Entry 8FQC (electron microscopy, 3.20 A resolution); this record covers chains E1 and I1 of the 38 polymer chains in the assembly.

[Chain E1]
Name: Tail-tube, gp21
Organism: Agrobacterium phage Milano
UniProtKB: A0A482MHE7 (A0A482MHE7_9CAUD); numbering as in UniProt (aligned over 1-136)
Amino-acid sequence (136 residues; numbered 1 to 136; the number before each row is that of its first residue):
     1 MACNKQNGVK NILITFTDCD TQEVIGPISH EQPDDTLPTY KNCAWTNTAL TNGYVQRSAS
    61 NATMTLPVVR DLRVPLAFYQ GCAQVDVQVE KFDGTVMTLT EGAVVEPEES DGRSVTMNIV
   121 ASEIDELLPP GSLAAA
Disordered / not traced: 1-2, 134-136

[Chain I1]
Name: Tail sheath protein, gp20
Organism: Agrobacterium phage Milano
UniProtKB: A0A482MFS8 (A0A482MFS8_9CAUD); numbering as in UniProt (aligned over 1-503)
Amino-acid sequence (503 residues; row label = number of the first residue in the row):
     1 MAQDALSDGF VRLCIDPSLN FFGEGCKILV EGQMTDDGSA TPDAVTCVTS ELDIIERFGQ
    61 GSVLTESLRK VFCTCKSGVS VYALPREDAA AGVKAVYTLT IAGPATTDGR VQLYMGEAEY
   121 AVDIGVDAGD TATDIAAAIV AAISPDFPYA ATAAAGVITL TARNAGTIGN HLSVIYTNLG
   181 SCTSVTPEGV TVTFAQTTAG SVNPTPNDYA TVVNECCFAV YVLSSDDTDW QENLRDWIRS
   241 AWDCSKPQCF GHGYVFNKGT LGQVLADGDN SAELSRLALP TTYPVLPYLT NAAYGALSAC
   301 STCNNPELNI QGQTFGLLSC INMPESCTPG WTFGEVTQLQ ANGFVVSGPS TTSGQGNYTS
   361 PYIYNDVTNY LRDEKNRPNA TFRDASSRRL AAATGVALAE FLQQFNGLAV FTKNTNIRTG
   421 IIGTNPRLML GKIRKWAQDN VGTLFSEFDN INEDIQLLTD FEVQPKCVGQ PGIFHLNMRY
   481 RPPVRGARIN VNMAPALFDN CDR
Disordered / not traced: 1-3, 502-503
Cystine bridges: Cys26-Cys303, Cys73-Cys320, Cys75-Cys300, Cys217-Cys249

[How chain E1 and chain I1 interact]
Contacting residue pairs (36):
  Lys10(E1) with Thr415(I1); Asn416(I1)
  Asn11(E1) with Thr415(I1), hydrogen bond (side chain-backbone); Asn416(I1); Ile417(I1); Asn425(I1)
  Leu13(E1) with Gly423(I1); Thr424(I1); Leu428(I1), hydrophobic
  Gly26(E1) with Ile422(I1)
  Pro27(E1) with Ile421(I1); Ile422(I1); Gly423(I1)
  Ile28(E1) with Gly420(I1); Ile421(I1)
  Ser29(E1) with Ile417(I1), hydrogen bond (side chain-backbone); Arg418(I1), hydrogen bond (side chain-backbone); Ile421(I1), hydrogen bond (backbone-backbone)
  Glu31(E1) with Thr419(I1)
  Arg73(E1) with Gly420(I1), hydrogen bond (side chain-backbone)
  Gln88(E1) with Leu428(I1), hydrogen bond (side chain-backbone); Lys432(I1)
  Glu90(E1) with Asn425(I1), hydrogen bond; Arg427(I1); Leu428(I1)
  Gly94(E1) with Arg427(I1), hydrogen bond (backbone-side chain)
  Thr98(E1) with Gly431(I1); Lys435(I1)
  Thr100(E1) with Lys435(I1)
  Asp125(E1) with Gly431(I1); Arg434(I1), salt bridge; Gln438(I1), hydrogen bond
  Glu126(E1) with Arg434(I1), hydrogen bond (backbone-side chain)
  Leu127(E1) with Arg427(I1); Arg434(I1)
  Pro130(E1) with Arg427(I1)
Interface residues without a listed pair, chain E1 (24 interface residues in all): His30, Asp71, Val96, Glu123, Pro129, Ser132
Interface residues without a listed pair, chain I1 (21 interface residues in all): Leu408, Leu430, Asn452

[Summary]
24 residues of chain E1 face 21 of chain I1 across their interface; the contacts include 10 hydrogen bonds and
1 salt bridge. Polar contacts include Asp125(E1)-Arg434(I1), Asn11(E1)-Thr415(I1) and Ser29(E1)-Ile417(I1).
Chain E1 is Tail-tube, gp21 and chain I1 is Tail sheath protein, gp20, both from Agrobacterium phage Milano;
the structure, Structure of baseplate with receptor binding complex of Agrobacterium phage Milano, was
determined by electron microscopy together with 8FOP, 8FOU and 8FOY from the same study.
